5V33 - chains H and M of the 3 polymer chains in the assembly; structure by X-ray diffraction, 3.49 A resolution.

Chain H:
Molecule: Reaction center protein H chain
Organism: Rhodobacter sphaeroides
UniProtKB: P0C0Y7 (RCEH_RHOSH); residues 11-250 here = UniProt positions 11-250
Amino-acid sequence (240 residues; row label = number of the first residue in the row):
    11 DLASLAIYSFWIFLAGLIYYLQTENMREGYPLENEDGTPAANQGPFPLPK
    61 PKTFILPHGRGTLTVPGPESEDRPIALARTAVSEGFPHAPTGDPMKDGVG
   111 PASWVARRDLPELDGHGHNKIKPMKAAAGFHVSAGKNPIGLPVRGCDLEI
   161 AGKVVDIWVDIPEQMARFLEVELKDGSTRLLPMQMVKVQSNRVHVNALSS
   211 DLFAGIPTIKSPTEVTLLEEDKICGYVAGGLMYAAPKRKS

Chain M:
Molecule: Reaction center protein M chain
Organism: Rhodobacter sphaeroides
UniProtKB: P0C0Y9 (RCEM_RHOSH); residues 1-302 here correspond to UniProt positions 2-303 (UniProt number = residue number + 1)
Amino-acid sequence (302 residues; numbered 1 to 302; the number before each row is that of its first residue):
     1 AEYQNIFSQVQVRGPADLGMTEDVNLANRSGVGPFSTLLGWFGNAQLGPI
    51 YLGSLGVLSLFSGLMWFFTIGIWFWYQAGWNPAVFLRDLFFFSLEPPAPE
   101 YGLSFAAPLKEGGLWLIASFFMFVAVWSWWGRTYLRAQALGMGKHTAWAF
   151 LSAIWLWMVLGFIRPILMGSWSEAVPYGIFSHLDWTNNFSLVHGNLFYNP
   201 FHGLSIAFLYGSALLFAMHGATILAVSRFGGERELEQIADRGTAAERAAL
   251 FWRWTMGFNATMEGIHRWAIWMAVLVTLTGGIGILLSGTVVDNWYVWGQN
   301 HG
Metal / ion sites: Fe ion: His219, Glu234, His266 (shared with 2 residues of chain L)
Small-molecule neighbours:
  - bacteriochlorophyll a (BCL), molecule 1: Met122, Trp157, Leu160, Val175, Ile179, His182, Leu183, Trp185, Thr186
  - bacteriochlorophyll a (BCL), molecule 2: Met122, Val126, Phe150, Ala153, Ile154, Leu156, Trp157, Leu160, Thr186, Asn187, Phe189, Ser190, Leu196, Phe197, His202, Ser205, Ile206, Leu209, Tyr210, Val276, Thr277, Gly280, Gly281, Ile284
  - bacteriochlorophyll a (BCL), molecule 3: Thr186, Phe197, Tyr210
  - bacteriochlorophyll a (BCL), molecule 4: Phe197, Gly203, Ile206, Ala207, Tyr210, Gly211, Leu214
  - bacteriopheophytin a (BPH), molecule 1: Ser59, Leu60, Gly63, Trp66, Phe67, Leu89, Ala125, Val126, Trp129, Thr133, Thr146, Ala149, Phe150, Ser152, Ala153, Ala273, Val274, Thr277
  - bacteriopheophytin a (BPH), molecule 2: Tyr210, Ala213, Leu214, Ala217, Met218, Trp252, Thr255, Met256
  - ubiquinone-10 (U10): Leu214, Leu215, Met218, His219, Thr222, Ile223, Ala245, Ala248, Ala249, Trp252, Met256, Phe258, Asn259, Ala260, Thr261, Met262, Ile265, Trp268, Met272
Curated features (UniProtKB/Swiss-Prot):
  - binding site ((7R,8Z)-bacteriochlorophyll b): His182, His202
  - binding site (Fe cation): His219, Glu234, His266
  - binding site (a ubiquinone): Trp252

Interface between chain H and chain M:
Pairs across the interface - 108 pairs, chain H then chain M:
  Asp11(H) - Trp297(M)  hydrogen bond
  Asp11(H) - Gly302(M)
  Ala13(H) - Val290(M)
  Ala13(H) - Val291(M)  hydrophobic
  Ala13(H) - Trp297(M)  hydrophobic
  Ser14(H) - Trp297(M)
  Ser14(H) - His301(M)
  Ser14(H) - Gly302(M)
  Ala16(H) - Phe201(M)
  Ile17(H) - Pro200(M)  hydrophobic
  Ile17(H) - Phe201(M)
  Ile17(H) - Leu204(M)  hydrophobic
  Phe20(H) - Leu204(M)  hydrophobic
  Phe20(H) - Leu275(M)  hydrophobic
  Phe20(H) - Thr279(M)
  Phe23(H) - Trp271(M)  hydrophobic
  Leu27(H) - Trp271(M)
  Tyr30(H) - Arg267(M)  hydrogen bond
  Leu31(H) - Arg267(M)
  Leu31(H) - Trp268(M)  hydrophobic
  Leu31(H) - Trp271(M)
  Gln32(H) - Phe258(M)
  Glu34(H) - Thr261(M)
  Glu34(H) - Arg267(M)  salt bridge
  Asn35(H) - Ala260(M)
  Asn35(H) - Thr261(M)  hydrogen bond (side chain-backbone)
  Asn35(H) - Gly264(M)
  Asn35(H) - Ile265(M)
  Asn35(H) - Trp268(M)
  Glu38(H) - Arg241(M)  salt bridge
  Glu38(H) - Thr261(M)
  Tyr40(H) - Arg253(M)  hydrogen bond
  Leu42(H) - Arg253(M)
  Lys62(H) - Glu263(M)
  Lys62(H) - Arg267(M)
  Phe64(H) - Ile238(M)  hydrophobic
  Phe64(H) - Glu263(M)
  Leu66(H) - Ala239(M)  hydrophobic
  Arg70(H) - Glu236(M)  salt bridge
  Leu73(H) - Ile238(M)
  Leu73(H) - Ala239(M)
  Glu79(H) - Arg241(M)  salt bridge
  Pro111(H) - Arg247(M)  hydrogen bond (backbone-side chain)
  Ala112(H) - Arg247(M)
  Ser113(H) - Thr243(M)  hydrogen bond (backbone-side chain)
  Ser113(H) - Arg247(M)  hydrogen bond (backbone-side chain)
  Val115(H) - Arg241(M)
  Val115(H) - Gly242(M)
  Val115(H) - Thr243(M)
  Val115(H) - Glu246(M)
  Arg117(H) - Glu236(M)  hydrogen bond (side chain-backbone)
  Arg117(H) - Gln237(M)
  Arg117(H) - Asp240(M)  salt bridge
  Arg117(H) - Arg241(M)
  Arg117(H) - Gly242(M)
  Arg118(H) - Glu236(M)  salt bridge
  Arg118(H) - Asp240(M)  salt bridge
  Glu122(H) - Arg233(M)  salt bridge
  Glu122(H) - Glu236(M)
  Gly125(H) - Met20(M)
  His126(H) - Met20(M)
  Ile131(H) - Arg233(M)
  Ala138(H) - Pro15(M)
  Gly139(H) - Pro15(M)
  Phe140(H) - Arg13(M)
  Phe140(H) - Gly14(M)
  His141(H) - Val12(M)
  His141(H) - Arg13(M)  hydrogen bond (backbone-backbone)
  Val142(H) - Val10(M)  hydrophobic
  Val142(H) - Gln11(M)
  Ser143(H) - Gln11(M)  hydrogen bond (backbone-backbone)
  Ser143(H) - Val12(M)
  Ser143(H) - Arg13(M)
  Ala144(H) - Val10(M)
  Ala144(H) - Gln11(M)  hydrogen bond (backbone-backbone)
  Ala144(H) - Trp41(M)  hydrophobic
  Gly145(H) - Gln9(M)
  Gly145(H) - Trp41(M)
  Lys146(H) - Val10(M)
  Glu173(H) - Asn44(M)
  Gln174(H) - Val12(M)
  Gln174(H) - Arg13(M)
  Gln174(H) - Gly14(M)  hydrogen bond (side chain-backbone)
  Gln174(H) - Pro15(M)  hydrogen bond (side chain-backbone)
  Met175(H) - Val12(M)
  Ala176(H) - Val12(M)
  Arg177(H) - Gly230(M)
  Arg177(H) - Glu232(M)  salt bridge
  Arg177(H) - Arg233(M)
  Met193(H) - Gln9(M)  hydrogen bond (backbone-side chain)
  Gln194(H) - Tyr3(M)
  Gln194(H) - Asn5(M)
  Gln194(H) - Ser227(M)
  Gln194(H) - Arg228(M)
  Met195(H) - Arg228(M)
  Val196(H) - Gln9(M)  hydrogen bond (backbone-side chain)
  Val198(H) - Gln9(M)
  Asn206(H) - Glu2(M)
  Leu227(H) - Arg233(M)
  Leu227(H) - Glu236(M)
  Glu230(H) - Arg233(M)  salt bridge
  Asp231(H) - Gly242(M)
  Asp231(H) - Thr243(M)  hydrogen bond (side chain-backbone)
  Cys234(H) - Arg228(M)  hydrogen bond (side chain-backbone)
  Cys234(H) - Phe229(M)
  Gly235(H) - Arg247(M)
  Ala238(H) - Phe229(M)  hydrophobic
  Leu241(H) - Arg228(M)
Interface residues without a listed pair, chain H (71 interface residues in all): Leu12, Trp21, Leu24, Arg37, Gly110, Trp114, Lys130, Met134, Val169, Pro172, Pro192, Lys197
Interface residues without a listed pair, chain M (59 interface residues in all): Ala1, Ala16, Asp17, Gly19, Phe35, Thr37, Phe208, Asn259, Leu286, Trp294

In short:
71 residues of chain H face 59 of chain M across their interface; the contacts include 17 hydrogen bonds and
10 salt bridges. Among the polar pairs are Glu34(H)-Arg267(M), Glu38(H)-Arg241(M) and Arg70(H)-Glu236(M).
Bound to chain M: bacteriopheophytin a, 4 copies of bacteriochlorophyll a and ubiquinone-10.
Chain H is Reaction center protein H chain and chain M is Reaction center protein M chain, both from
Rhodobacter sphaeroides; the structure, R. sphaeroides photosythetic reaction center mutant - Residue L223,
Ser to Trp - Room Temperature Structure ..., was determined by X-ray diffraction.
